Entry 9UD6 (electron microscopy, 2.65 A resolution); this record covers chains B and D of the 6 polymer chains in the assembly.

Chain B:
Protein: Na(+)-translocating NADH-quinone reductase subunit B
Source organism: Vibrio cholerae O395
Notes: EC 7.2.1.1
UniProtKB: A5F5X0 (NQRB_VIBC3); residues 1-415 here = UniProt positions 1-415
Chain sequence (415 residues; each row starts with the number of its first residue):
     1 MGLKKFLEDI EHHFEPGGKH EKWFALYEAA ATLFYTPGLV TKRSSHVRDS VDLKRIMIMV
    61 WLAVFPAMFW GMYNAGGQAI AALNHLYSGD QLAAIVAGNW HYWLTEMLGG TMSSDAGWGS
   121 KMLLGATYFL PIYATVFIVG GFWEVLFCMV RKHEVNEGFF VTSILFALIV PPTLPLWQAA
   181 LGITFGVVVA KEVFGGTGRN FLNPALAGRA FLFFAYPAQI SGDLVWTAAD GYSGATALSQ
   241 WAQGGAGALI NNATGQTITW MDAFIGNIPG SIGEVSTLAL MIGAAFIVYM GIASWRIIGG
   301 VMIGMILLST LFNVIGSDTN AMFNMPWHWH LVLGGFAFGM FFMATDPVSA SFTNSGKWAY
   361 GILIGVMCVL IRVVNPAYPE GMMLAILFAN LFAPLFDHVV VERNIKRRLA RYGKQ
Not modelled in the structure: 1-26, 414-415
Swiss-Prot annotation at these positions:
  - modified residue: Thr236 (FMN phosphoryl threonine)
  - mutagenesis: Phe185 (F185A: Decreases riboflavin content), Trp226 (W226L: Decreases riboflavin content)
Residues lining bound ligands:
  - FMN (flavin mononucleotide), molecule 1: Ile169, Leu206, Arg209, Phe213, Trp226, Ala235, Thr236, Ala237, Leu238, Ser239, Gly270, Ser271, Glu274, Gly334, Gly335, Phe338, Gly339, Met343, Tyr378, Pro379, Glu380, Gly381, Met382, Met383, Leu384
  - FMN, molecule 2: Phe213, Phe214, Pro217, Ser221, Gly222, Asp223, Ala377, Tyr378
  - riboflavin (RBF): Ile56, Met57, Val60, Gly158, Val161, Thr162, Leu165, Lys191, Thr197, Gly198, Asn200, Leu202, Asn203, Pro204, Ala205, Ile292, Phe342, Met343, Thr345, Asp346, Pro347, Val348, Ser349

Chain D:
Protein: Na(+)-translocating NADH-quinone reductase subunit D
Source organism: Vibrio cholerae O395
Notes: EC 7.2.1.1
UniProtKB: A5F5Y6 (NQRD_VIBC3); residues 1-210 here = UniProt positions 1-210
Chain sequence (210 residues; numbered 1 to 210; the number before each row is that of its first residue):
     1 MSSAKELKKS VLAPVLDNNP IALQVLGVCS ALAVTTKLET AFVMTLAVMF VTALSNFFVS
    61 LIRNHIPNSV RIIVQMAIIA SLVIVVDQIL KAYLYDISKQ LSVFVGLIIT NCIVMGRAEA
   121 FAMKSEPIPS FIDGIGNGLG YGFVLMTVGF FRELLGSGKL FGLEVLPLIS NGGWYQPNGL
   181 MLLAPSAFFL IGFMIWAIRT FKPEQVEAKE
Not modelled in the structure: 1-6
Metal / ion sites: 2Fe-2S cluster Fe: Cys29, Cys112 (shared with 2 residues of chain E)
Residues lining bound ligands: 2Fe-2S cluster (FES): Gly27, Val28, Cys29, Thr110, Asn111, Cys112

How chain B and chain D interact:
Contacting residue pairs (11):
  Phe185(B) - Phe189(D)  hydrophobic
  Phe211(B) - Leu180(D)  hydrophobic
  Phe214(B) - Gly179(D)
  Phe214(B) - Leu180(D)
  Ala215(B) - Asn178(D)
  Ala215(B) - Gly179(D)  hydrogen bond (backbone-backbone)
  Ala215(B) - Leu180(D)
  Tyr216(B) - Gln176(D)
  Tyr216(B) - Pro177(D)
  Tyr216(B) - Asn178(D)  hydrogen bond
  Gln219(B) - Gln176(D)  hydrogen bond
Other interface residues (no listed pair), chain B (10 interface residues in all): Phe147, Trp177, Gln178, Val189
Other interface residues (no listed pair), chain D (8 interface residues in all): Phe193, Trp196

Summary:
Chain B and chain D form an interface of 10 and 8 residues respectively, with 3 hydrogen bonds. Polar contacts
include Tyr216(B)-Asn178(D), Gln219(B)-Gln176(D) and Ala215(B)-Gly179(D). Chain B binds flavin mononucleotide
and riboflavin. Chain D binds 2Fe-2S cluster.
Chain B is Na(+)-translocating NADH-quinone reductase subunit B and chain D is Na(+)-translocating
NADH-quinone reductase subunit D, both from Vibrio cholerae O395; the structure, Cryo-EM structure of
Na+-translocating NADH-ubiquinone oxidoreductase from Vibrio cholerae reduced by NADH, in the absence of ...,
was determined by electron microscopy together with 9U5G, 9UD3, 9UD4, 9UD5, 9UD8, 9UD9 and 4 further entries
from the same study.
